6VVS - chains C and F of the 11 polymer chains in the assembly; structure by X-ray diffraction, 3.11 A resolution.

== Chain C ==
Name: DNA-directed RNA polymerase subunit beta
From: Mycolicibacterium smegmatis (strain ATCC 700084 / mc(2)155)
Notes: EC 2.7.7.6
UniProt: P60281 (RPOB_MYCS2); numbering as in UniProt (aligned over 1-1169)
Amino-acid sequence (1169 residues; each row starts with the number of its first residue):
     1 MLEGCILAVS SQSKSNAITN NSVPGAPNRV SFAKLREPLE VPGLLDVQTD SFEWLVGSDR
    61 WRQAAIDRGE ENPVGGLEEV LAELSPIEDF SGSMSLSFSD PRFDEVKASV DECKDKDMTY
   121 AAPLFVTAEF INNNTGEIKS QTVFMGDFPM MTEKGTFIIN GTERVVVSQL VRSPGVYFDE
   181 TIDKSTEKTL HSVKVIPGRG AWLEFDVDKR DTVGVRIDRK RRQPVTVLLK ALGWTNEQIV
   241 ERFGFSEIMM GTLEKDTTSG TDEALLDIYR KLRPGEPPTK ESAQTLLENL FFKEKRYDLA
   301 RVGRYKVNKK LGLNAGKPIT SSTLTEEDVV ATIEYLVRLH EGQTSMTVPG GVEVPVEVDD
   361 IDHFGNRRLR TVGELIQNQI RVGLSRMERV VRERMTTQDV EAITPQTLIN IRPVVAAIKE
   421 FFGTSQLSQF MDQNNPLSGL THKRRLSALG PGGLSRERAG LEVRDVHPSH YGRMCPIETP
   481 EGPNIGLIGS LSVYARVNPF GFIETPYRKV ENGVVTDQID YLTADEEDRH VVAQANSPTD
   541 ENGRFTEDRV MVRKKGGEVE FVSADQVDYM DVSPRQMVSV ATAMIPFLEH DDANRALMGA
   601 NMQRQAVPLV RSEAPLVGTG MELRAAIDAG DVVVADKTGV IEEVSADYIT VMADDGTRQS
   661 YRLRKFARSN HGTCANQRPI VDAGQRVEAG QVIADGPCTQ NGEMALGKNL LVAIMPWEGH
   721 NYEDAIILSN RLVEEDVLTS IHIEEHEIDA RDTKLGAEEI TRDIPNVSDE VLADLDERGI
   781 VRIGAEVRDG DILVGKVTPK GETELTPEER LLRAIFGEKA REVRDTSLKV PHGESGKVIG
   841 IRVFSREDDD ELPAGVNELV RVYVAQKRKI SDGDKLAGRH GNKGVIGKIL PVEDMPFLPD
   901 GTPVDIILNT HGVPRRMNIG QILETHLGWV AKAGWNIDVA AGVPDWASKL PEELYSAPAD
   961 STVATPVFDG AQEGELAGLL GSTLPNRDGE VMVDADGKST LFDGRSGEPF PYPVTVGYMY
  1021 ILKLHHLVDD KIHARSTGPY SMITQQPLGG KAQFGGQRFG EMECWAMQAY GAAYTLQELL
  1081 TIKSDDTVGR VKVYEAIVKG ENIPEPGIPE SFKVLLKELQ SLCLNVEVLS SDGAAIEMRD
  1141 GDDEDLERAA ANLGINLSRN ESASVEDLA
Unresolved in the structure: 1-20, 206-214, 312-322, 1140-1169
Residues lining bound ligands: sorangicin a (SRN): R164, V167, S425, Q426, S428, Q429, F430, D432, T441, H442, R445, S447, L449, G450, R456, P480, N484, I488, R604, H671
From the paper describing this entry:
  - binding site for sorangicin a: S447, L449, G450, R456, P480
  - mutagenesis - S447L (>30-fold): decreased binding to sorangicin a
  - mutagenesis - S447L: decreased binding to Rif

== Chain F ==
Name: RNA polymerase sigma factor SigA
From: Mycolicibacterium smegmatis (strain ATCC 700084 / mc(2)155)
UniProt: A0QW02 (A0QW02_MYCS2); residues 1-466 here = UniProt positions 1-466
Amino-acid sequence (466 residues; numbered 1 to 466; the number before each row is that of its first residue):
     1 MAATKASPAT EEPVKRTATK TPAKKAPAKR AAKSAAAKAG GKAPAKKAPA KRAAKGTAAK
    61 PEDGVTDDLE VTDDLEAEPG EDLDVEDTDL ELDDLDSDDD TAVEDEEEEA DAATPAVATA
   121 KAADDDIDEP SEKDKASGDF VWDEEESEAL RQARKDAELT ASADSVRAYL KQIGKVALLN
   181 AEEEVELAKR IEAGLYATQK LAELAEKGEK LPVQQRRDMQ WICRDGDRAK NHLLEANLRL
   241 VVSLAKRYTG RGMAFLDLIQ EGNLGLIRAV EKFDYTKGYK FSTYATWWIR QAITRAMADQ
   301 ARTIRIPVHM VEVINKLGRI QRELLQDLGR EPTPEELAKE MDITPEKVLE IQQYAREPIS
   361 LDQTIGDEGD SQLGDFIEDS EAVVAVDAVS FTLLQDQLQS VLETLSEREA GVVRLRFGLT
   421 DGQPRTLDEI GQVYGVTRER IRQIESKTMS KLRHPSRSQV LRDYLD
Unresolved in the structure: 1-161

== How chain C and chain F interact ==
Residue-residue contacts (57; chain C residue first):
  V143(C) with Q326(F)
  F144(C) with L325(F), hydrophobic; Q326(F), hydrogen bond (backbone-side chain)
  G275(C) with K171(F), hydrogen bond (backbone-side chain)
  R389(C) with K246(F), hydrogen bond (side chain-backbone); R247(F)
  E393(C) with R247(F)
  T397(C) with R247(F)
  Q406(C) with Q326(F), hydrogen bond
  N410(C) with R322(F)
  R412(C) with R322(F)
  R751(C) with R356(F)
  N766(C) with L465(F); D466(F)
  T806(C) with F391(F)
  P807(C) with F417(F); G418(F); L419(F), hydrophobic
  E808(C) with F391(F); Q395(F); L419(F)
  R810(C) with F417(F); P424(F)
  L811(C) with L398(F), hydrophobic; V413(F), hydrophobic; F417(F), hydrophobic
  L812(C) with L398(F), hydrophobic; Y464(F), hydrophobic
  R813(C) with D466(F), salt bridge
  A814(C) with F417(F), hydrophobic; M449(F), hydrophobic; R453(F), hydrogen bond (backbone-side chain)
  I815(C) with M449(F); L452(F), hydrophobic; R453(F), hydrogen bond (backbone-side chain)
  F816(C) with S458(F); R462(F)
  E818(C) with R462(F), salt bridge; L465(F)
  R846(C) with L349(F)
  A854(C) with Q352(F)
  G855(C) with Q353(F)
  P1039(C) with E378(F)
  Y1040(C) with E378(F); D379(F), hydrogen bond (backbone-backbone)
  S1041(C) with I377(F); D379(F)
  M1042(C) with I377(F), hydrogen bond (backbone-backbone); D379(F)
  Q1045(C) with D379(F), hydrogen bond
  L1048(C) with D375(F); F376(F)
  R1090(C) with V383(F)
  V1091(C) with A385(F), hydrophobic
  Y1094(C) with A385(F), hydrophobic; V386(F)
  E1095(C) with V389(F)
Interface residues without a listed pair, chain C (41 interface residues in all): P274, I411, D752, E809, T1087, V1098
Interface residues without a listed pair, chain F (43 interface residues in all): S162, T249, G329, R330, L394, L402, G422, L461

== Overview ==
41 residues of chain C face 43 of chain F across their interface; the contacts include 9 hydrogen bonds and 2
salt bridges. Polar pairs include R813(C)-D466(F), E818(C)-R462(F) and F144(C)-Q326(F). From the paper: a
binding site for sorangicin a at S447(C), L449(C) and G450(C) among others; S447L of chain C reduces binding
to sorangicin a.
Here chain C is DNA-directed RNA polymerase subunit beta and chain F is RNA polymerase sigma factor SigA, both
from Mycolicibacterium smegmatis (strain ATCC 700084 / mc(2)155). Entry 6VVS (Crystal structure of a
Mycobacterium smegmatis RNA polymerase transcription initiation complex with antibiotic Sorangicin) was
determined by X-ray diffraction (same publication as 6VVT, 6VVV, 6VVX, 6VVY, 6VVZ and 6VW0).
